PDB entry 9N6B | electron microscopy, 3.09 A resolution | chains C and D of the 8 polymer chains in the assembly

[Chain C (and D)]
Protein: AAA family ATPase
From: Escherichia coli
Notes: chain D of this document is another copy of the same molecule, construct and numbering; everything in this record applies to it too
UniProtKB: A0AAD2V6K7 (A0AAD2V6K7_ECOLX); residues 2-544 here = UniProt positions 2-544
Sequence (552 residues; row label = number of the first residue in the row; numbers below 1 keep their minus sign (Met-7 is residue -7)):
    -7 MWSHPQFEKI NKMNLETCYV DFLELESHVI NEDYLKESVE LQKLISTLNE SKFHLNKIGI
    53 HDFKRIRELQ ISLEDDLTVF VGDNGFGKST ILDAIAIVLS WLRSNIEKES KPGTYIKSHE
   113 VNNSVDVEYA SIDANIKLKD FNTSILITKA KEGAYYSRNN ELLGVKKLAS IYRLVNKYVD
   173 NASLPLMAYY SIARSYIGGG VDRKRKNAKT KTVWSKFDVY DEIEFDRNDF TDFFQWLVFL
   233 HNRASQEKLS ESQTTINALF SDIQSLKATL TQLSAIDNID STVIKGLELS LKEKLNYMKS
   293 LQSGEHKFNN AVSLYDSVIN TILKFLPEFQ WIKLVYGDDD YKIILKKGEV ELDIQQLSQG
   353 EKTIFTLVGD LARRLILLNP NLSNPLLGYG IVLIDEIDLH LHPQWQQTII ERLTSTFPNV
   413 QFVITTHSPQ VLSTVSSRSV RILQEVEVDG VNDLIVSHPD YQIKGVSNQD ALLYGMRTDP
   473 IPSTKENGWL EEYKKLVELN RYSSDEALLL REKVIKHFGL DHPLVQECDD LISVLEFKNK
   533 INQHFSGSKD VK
Unresolved in the structure: 191-199, 268-272, 452-544 (chain D: -7 to 5, 196-204, 265-274, 452-544)
Construct notes: expression tag (-7 to 1); conflict Gly156 (Glu in A0AAD2V6K7)
Residues lining bound ligands:
  - ATP (adenosine-5'-triphosphate), molecule 1: Lys56, Arg57, Asp75, Asn76, Gly77, Phe78, Gly79, Lys80, Ser81, Thr82, His111, Glu112, Val113, Asn114, Asn115, Asp387
  - ATP, molecule 2: Lys339, Val342, Leu344, Gln348, Ser350, Glu353
Reported in the primary citation:
  - mutagenesis - R195E/K196E/R197E/K198E/K201E/K203E: decreased growth
  - catalytic residues: Asp387 (proposed by the authors, not directly observed)

[How chain C and chain D interact]
Pairs across the interface - 26 pairs, chain C then chain D:
  Asp75(C) with His394(D)
  Asn76(C) with Gly352(D); His392(D); His394(D); Trp397(D)
  Asn115(C) with Val342(D); Glu343(D), hydrogen bond (side chain-backbone); Gln348(D)
  Ile184(C) with His392(D)
  Tyr188(C) with Tyr188(D); Ile189(D)
  Lys339(C) with Arg57(D)
  Gln348(C) with Asn115(D)
  Ser350(C) with Asn76(D), hydrogen bond
  Gly352(C) with Asn76(D)
  Glu388(C) with His392(D)
  Leu391(C) with Leu391(D), hydrophobic; His392(D)
  His392(C) with Leu391(D)
  Leu393(C) with His419(D), hydrogen bond (backbone-side chain)
  His394(C) with Asp75(D), salt bridge; Asn76(D); His419(D)
  Trp397(C) with Asn76(D)
  His419(C) with Leu393(D); His394(D), hydrogen bond (side chain-backbone)
Other interface residues (no listed pair), chain C (26 interface residues in all): Arg57, Gly77, His111, Val342, Glu343, Gln351, Glu353, Pro395, Pro421, Gln422
Other interface residues (no listed pair), chain D (23 interface residues in all): His111, Ile184, Lys339, Ser350, Pro395, Pro421, Gln422

[In short]
26 residues of chain C and 23 residues of chain D are in contact; the contacts include 4 hydrogen bonds and 1
salt bridge. Polar pairs include His394(C)-Asp75(D), Asn115(C)-Glu343(D) and Ser350(C)-Asn76(D). Chain C binds
ATP. From the paper: the catalytic residue Asp387(C); R195E/K196E/R197E/K198E/K201E/K203E of chain C reduce
growth.
Chain C and chain D are both AAA family ATPase (Escherichia coli); the structure, Structure of the retron IA
complex with HNH nuclease in the "up" orientation, was determined by electron microscopy (same publication as
9N69 and 9N6C).
